PDB entry 2ZHM | X-ray diffraction, 1.84 A resolution | chain A

[Chain A]
Protein: Galectin-9
Organism: Homo sapiens
Notes: fragment: N-TERMINAL DOMAIN (residues 1-148)
UniProt: O00182 (LEG9_HUMAN); residue numbers follow UniProt; this construct covers 1-148
Chain sequence (148 residues; numbered 1 to 148; the number before each row is that of its first residue):
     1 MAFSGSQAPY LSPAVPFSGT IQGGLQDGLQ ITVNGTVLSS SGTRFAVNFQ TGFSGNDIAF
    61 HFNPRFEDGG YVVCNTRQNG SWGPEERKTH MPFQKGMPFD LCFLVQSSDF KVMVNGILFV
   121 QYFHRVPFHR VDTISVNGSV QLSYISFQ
Unresolved in the structure: 1-5
UniProt features mapped onto this chain:
  - binding site (a beta-D-galactoside): N48, H61, R65, N75, W82 to K88

[In short]
From UniProt: 11 beta-D-galactoside-binding residues.
Chain A is Galectin-9 (Homo sapiens); the structure, Crystal structure of human galectin-9 N-terminal CRD in
complex with N-acetyllactosamine trimer (crystal 1), was determined by X-ray diffraction (same publication as
2ZHK, 2ZHL and 2ZHN).
